Entry 8DBP (electron microscopy, 3.60 A resolution); this record covers chains Y and a of the 22 polymer chains in the assembly.

== Chain Y ==
Molecule: ATP synthase subunit b
Organism: Escherichia coli
UniProtKB: D6IFY0 (D6IFY0_ECOLX); residues 1-156 here = UniProt positions 1-156
Amino-acid sequence (156 residues; row label = number of the first residue in the row):
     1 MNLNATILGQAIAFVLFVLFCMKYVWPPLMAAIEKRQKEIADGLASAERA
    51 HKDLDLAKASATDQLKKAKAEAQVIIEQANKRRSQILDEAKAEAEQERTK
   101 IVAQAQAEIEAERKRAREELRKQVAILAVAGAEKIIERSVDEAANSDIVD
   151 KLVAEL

== Chain a ==
Molecule: ATP synthase subunit a
Organism: Escherichia coli
UniProtKB: C3SL77 (C3SL77_ECOLX); numbering as in UniProt (aligned over 1-271)
Amino-acid sequence (271 residues; row label = number of the first residue in the row):
     1 MASENMTPQDYIGHHLNNLQLDLRTFSLVDPQNPPATFWTINIDSMFFSV
    51 VLGLLFLVLFRSVAKKATSGVPGKFQTAIELVIGFVNGSVKDMYHGKSKL
   101 IAPLALTIFVWVFLMNLMDLLPIDLLPYIAEHVLGLPALRVVPSADVNVT
   151 LSMALGVFILILFYSIKMKGIGGFTKELTLQPFNHWAFIPVNLILEGVSL
   201 LSKPVSLGLRLFGNMYAGELIFILIAGLLPWWSQWILNVPWAIFHILIIT
   251 LQAFIFMVLTIVYLSMASEEH
Disordered / not traced: 1-3, 270-271

== Chain Y / chain a interface ==
Contacting residue pairs - 36 pairs, chain Y then chain a:
  M1(Y) - P8(a)  hydrophobic
  M1(Y) - G227(a)
  L3(Y) - Y11(a)  hydrophobic
  A5(Y) - W231(a)
  T6(Y) - A226(a)
  T6(Y) - Q234(a)
  L8(Y) - W231(a)  hydrophobic
  G9(Y) - W231(a)
  G9(Y) - W235(a)
  Q10(Y) - P122(a)
  Q10(Y) - I123(a)  hydrogen bond (side chain-backbone)
  Q10(Y) - D124(a)  hydrogen bond
  Q10(Y) - A226(a)
  I12(Y) - W231(a)  hydrophobic
  I12(Y) - W235(a)  hydrophobic
  A13(Y) - W235(a)
  A13(Y) - N238(a)
  A13(Y) - V239(a)
  F14(Y) - L120(a)
  F14(Y) - P122(a)
  L16(Y) - W235(a)  hydrophobic
  L16(Y) - V239(a)  hydrophobic
  F17(Y) - L120(a)  hydrophobic
  F17(Y) - A242(a)  hydrophobic
  F17(Y) - I246(a)  hydrophobic
  F20(Y) - I243(a)  hydrophobic
  A32(Y) - L81(a)
  I33(Y) - T77(a)
  I33(Y) - L81(a)  hydrophobic
  E34(Y) - K74(a)  salt bridge
  R36(Y) - E80(a)  salt bridge
  R36(Y) - L81(a)
  Q37(Y) - K74(a)
  Q37(Y) - T77(a)  hydrogen bond
  I40(Y) - G70(a)
  I40(Y) - V71(a)
Also at the interface, not in a pair above, chain Y (20 interface residues in all): L44
Also at the interface, not in a pair above, chain a (26 interface residues in all): S69, P72, A78, L125

== Summary ==
20 residues of chain Y and 26 residues of chain a are in contact, with 3 hydrogen bonds and 2 salt bridges.
Polar pairs include E34(Y)-K74(a), R36(Y)-E80(a) and Q10(Y)-I123(a).
Here chain Y is ATP synthase subunit b and chain a is ATP synthase subunit a, both from Escherichia coli.
Entry 8DBP (E. coli ATP synthase imaged in 10mM MgATP State1 "half-up) was determined by electron microscopy
(same publication as 8DBQ, 8DBR, 8DBS, 8DBT, 8DBU, 8DBV and 8DBW).
